Entry 8IYS (electron microscopy, 2.95 A resolution); this record covers chains B and G of the 5 polymer chains in the assembly.

# Chain B
Molecule: Guanine nucleotide-binding protein G(I)/G(S)/G(T) subunit beta-1
Organism: Homo sapiens
UniProt: P62873 (GBB1_HUMAN); residues 2-340 here = UniProt positions 2-340
Sequence (345 residues; each row starts with the number of its first residue; numbers below 1 keep their minus sign (Met-4 is residue -4)):
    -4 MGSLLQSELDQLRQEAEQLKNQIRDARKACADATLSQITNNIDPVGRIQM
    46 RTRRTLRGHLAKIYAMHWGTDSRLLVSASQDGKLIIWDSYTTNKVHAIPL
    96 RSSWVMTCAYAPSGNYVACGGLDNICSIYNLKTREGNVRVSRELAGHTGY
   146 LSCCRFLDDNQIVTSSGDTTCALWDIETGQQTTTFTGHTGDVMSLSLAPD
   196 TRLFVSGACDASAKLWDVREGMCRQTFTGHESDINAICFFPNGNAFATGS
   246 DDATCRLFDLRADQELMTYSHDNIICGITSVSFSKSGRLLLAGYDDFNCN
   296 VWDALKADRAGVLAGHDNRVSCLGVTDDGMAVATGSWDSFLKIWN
Disordered / not traced: -4 to 8
Construct notes: initiating methionine (-4); expression tag (-3 to 1)
Curated features (UniProtKB/Swiss-Prot):
  - modified residue: Ser2 (N-acetylserine), His266 (Phosphohistidine)

# Chain G
Molecule: Guanine nucleotide-binding protein G(I)/G(S)/G(O) subunit gamma-2
Organism: Homo sapiens
UniProt: P59768 (GBG2_HUMAN); numbering as in UniProt (aligned over 1-71)
Sequence (71 residues; numbered 1 to 71; the number before each row is that of its first residue):
     1 MASNNTASIAQARKLVEQLKMEANIDRIKVSKAAADLMAYCEAHAKEDPL
    51 LTPVPASENPFREKKFFCAIL
Disordered / not traced: 1-7, 63-71
Curated features (UniProtKB/Swiss-Prot):
  - modified residue: Ala2 (N-acetylalanine), Cys68 (Cysteine methyl ester)
  - lipidation: Cys68 (S-geranylgeranyl cysteine)

# Interface between chain B and chain G
Residue-residue contacts (70; chain B residue first):
  Ala11(B) with Val16(G); Leu19(G)
  Leu14(B) with Leu19(G), hydrophobic
  Ile18(B) with Leu19(G); Ala23(G), hydrophobic
  Cys25(B) with Ile28(G), hydrogen bond (side chain-backbone); Lys29(G); Val30(G), hydrogen bond (backbone-backbone)
  Ala26(B) with Val30(G), hydrophobic
  Asp27(B) with Val30(G)
  Ala28(B) with Val30(G)
  Leu30(B) with Ala34(G), hydrophobic
  Ile33(B) with Ser31(G); Ala34(G), hydrophobic; Met38(G)
  Val40(B) with Leu51(G), hydrophobic
  Met45(B) with Leu50(G), hydrophobic
  Arg48(B) with Phe61(G); Arg62(G)
  Arg49(B) with Phe61(G)
  Ser84(B) with Phe61(G)
  Tyr85(B) with Pro60(G), hydrophobic; Phe61(G), hydrophobic
  Cys218(B) with Gln18(G), hydrogen bond (backbone-side chain); Met21(G); Glu22(G)
  Arg219(B) with Glu22(G)
  Gln220(B) with Glu22(G)
  Thr221(B) with Glu22(G), hydrogen bond
  Phe235(B) with Leu37(G), hydrophobic; Tyr40(G), hydrophobic; Cys41(G), hydrophobic
  Pro236(B) with Tyr40(G)
  Asn237(B) with Tyr40(G)
  Ala240(B) with Leu37(G), hydrophobic
  Leu252(B) with Leu37(G), hydrophobic
  Asp254(B) with Ala33(G)
  Arg256(B) with Arg27(G); Ile28(G), hydrogen bond (backbone-backbone)
  Ala257(B) with Ile28(G); Val30(G), hydrophobic; Ala33(G), hydrophobic
  Asp258(B) with Arg27(G), salt bridge
  Leu261(B) with Leu37(G), hydrophobic
  Ser279(B) with Asp48(G), hydrogen bond
  Lys280(B) with Tyr40(G); Glu47(G); Asp48(G)
  Ser281(B) with Tyr40(G); Cys41(G); His44(G); Asp48(G), hydrogen bond
  Gly282(B) with Cys41(G)
  Arg283(B) with Asp48(G); Leu51(G)
  Leu300(B) with Met38(G), hydrophobic; Cys41(G), hydrophobic
  Asp323(B) with Pro49(G)
  Gly324(B) with Pro49(G); Leu50(G), hydrogen bond (backbone-backbone)
  Met325(B) with Pro49(G), hydrophobic; Leu50(G); Val54(G), hydrophobic; Pro60(G)
  Ala326(B) with Leu50(G); Phe61(G), hydrophobic
  Ile338(B) with Phe61(G), hydrophobic
  Asn340(B) with Leu50(G); Asn59(G), hydrogen bond; Phe61(G)
Also at the interface, not in a pair above, chain B (53 interface residues in all): Glu10, Lys15, Ala21, Thr34, Ile43, Trp63, Met217, Gln259, Leu284, Val320, Val327, Trp339
Also at the interface, not in a pair above, chain G (31 interface residues in all): Leu15, Ile25, Ala45

# In short
53 residues of chain B face 31 of chain G across their interface, with 9 hydrogen bonds and 1 salt bridge.
Polar pairs include Asp258(B)-Arg27(G), Cys25(B)-Ile28(G) and Cys218(B)-Gln18(G).
Chain B is Guanine nucleotide-binding protein G(I)/G(S)/G(T) subunit beta-1 and chain G is Guanine
nucleotide-binding protein G(I)/G(S)/G(O) subunit gamma-2, both from Homo sapiens; the structure, TUG891-bound
FFAR4 in complex with Gq, was determined by electron microscopy together with 8H4I, 8H4K and 8H4L from the
same study.
